Entry 6LVL (X-ray diffraction, 2.98 A resolution); this record covers chain A.

[Chain A]
Protein: Fibroblast growth factor receptor 2
Source organism: Homo sapiens
Notes: EC 2.7.10.1
Reference sequence: P21802 (FGFR2_HUMAN); numbering as in UniProt (aligned over 459-768)
Sequence (313 residues; each row starts with the number of its first residue):
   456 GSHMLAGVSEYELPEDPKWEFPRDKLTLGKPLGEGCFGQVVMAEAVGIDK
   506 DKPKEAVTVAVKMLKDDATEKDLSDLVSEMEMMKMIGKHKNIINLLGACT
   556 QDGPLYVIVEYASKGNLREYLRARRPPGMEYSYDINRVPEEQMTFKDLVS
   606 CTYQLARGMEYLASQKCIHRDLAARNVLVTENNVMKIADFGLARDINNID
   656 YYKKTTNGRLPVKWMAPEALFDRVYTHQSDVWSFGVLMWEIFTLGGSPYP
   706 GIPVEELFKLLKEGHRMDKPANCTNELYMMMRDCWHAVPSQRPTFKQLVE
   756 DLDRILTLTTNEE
Unresolved in the structure: 456-467, 584-594, 767-768
Sequence notes: expression tag (456-458)
Swiss-Prot annotation at these positions:
  - active site: Asp626 (Proton acceptor)
  - binding site (ATP): Leu487 to Val495, Lys517, Glu565 to Ala567, Asn571
  - modified residue (Phosphotyrosine): Tyr466, Tyr586, Tyr588, Tyr656, Tyr657
Residues lining bound ligands: EVL (N-ethyl-2-[[4-[[3-methoxy-4-[4-(4-methylpiperazin-1-yl)piperidin-1-yl]phenyl]amino]-1,3,5-triazin-2-yl]amino]benzenesulfonamide): Leu487, Gly488, Phe492, Val495, Ala515, Lys517, Val564, Glu565, Tyr566, Ala567, Gly570, Asn571, Arg630, Asn631, Val632, Leu633, Ala643, Asp644

[Summary]
Ligands of chain A: compound EVL. UniProt lists active-site residue Asp626 and 14 ATP-binding residues.
Chain A is Fibroblast growth factor receptor 2 (Homo sapiens); the structure, Crystal structure of FGFR2 in
complex with 1,3,5-triazine derivative, was determined by X-ray diffraction together with 6LVK and 6LVM from
the same study.
